8ZAL - chains G and H of the 10 polymer chains in the assembly; structure by electron microscopy, 3.11 A resolution.

[Chain G (and H)]
Molecule: Outer membrane protein TolC
From: Escherichia coli K-12
Notes: chain H of this document is another copy of the same molecule, construct and numbering; everything in this record applies to it too
UniProt: P02930 (TOLC_ECOLI); residues 1-428 here correspond to UniProt positions 23-450 (UniProt number = residue number + 22)
Sequence (428 residues; numbered 1 to 428; the number before each row is that of its first residue):
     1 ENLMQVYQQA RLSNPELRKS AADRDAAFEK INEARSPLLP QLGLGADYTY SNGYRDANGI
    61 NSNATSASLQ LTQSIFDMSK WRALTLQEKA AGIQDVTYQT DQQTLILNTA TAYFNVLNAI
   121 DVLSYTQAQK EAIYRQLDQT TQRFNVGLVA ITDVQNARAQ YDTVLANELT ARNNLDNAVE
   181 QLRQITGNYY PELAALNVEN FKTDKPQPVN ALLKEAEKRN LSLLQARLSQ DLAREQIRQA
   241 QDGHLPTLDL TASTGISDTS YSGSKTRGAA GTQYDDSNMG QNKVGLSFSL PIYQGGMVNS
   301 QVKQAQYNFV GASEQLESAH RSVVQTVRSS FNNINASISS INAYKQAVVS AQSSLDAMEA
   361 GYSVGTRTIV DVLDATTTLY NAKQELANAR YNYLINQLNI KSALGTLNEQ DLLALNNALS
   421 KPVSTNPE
Sequence notes: engineered mutation L169 (Val191 in P02930)

[Interface between chain G and chain H]
Contacting residue pairs (73):
  P15(G) - E314(H)
  P15(G) - S318(H)
  P15(G) - R321(H)
  R18(G) - E314(H)
  A22(G) - V310(H)  hydrophobic
  D25(G) - Y307(H)
  A26(G) - Y307(H)
  E29(G) - K303(H)  salt bridge
  E29(G) - Y307(H)
  K30(G) - Q304(H)
  E33(G) - M297(H)
  E33(G) - S300(H)
  E33(G) - Q301(H)
  E33(G) - Q304(H)
  S36(G) - G295(H)
  S36(G) - G296(H)
  S36(G) - M297(H)  hydrogen bond (side chain-backbone)
  P37(G) - M297(H)
  L39(G) - Y293(H)
  P40(G) - Y293(H)
  Q41(G) - Y293(H)
  Q41(G) - Q294(H)
  Q41(G) - G295(H)
  L42(G) - I292(H)  hydrogen bond (backbone-backbone)
  L42(G) - Y293(H)  hydrogen bond (backbone-backbone)
  L42(G) - Q294(H)  hydrogen bond (backbone-side chain)
  L44(G) - F288(H)  hydrophobic
  L44(G) - S289(H)  hydrogen bond (backbone-side chain)
  L44(G) - L290(H)  hydrogen bond (backbone-backbone)
  G45(G) - F288(H)
  A46(G) - F288(H)  hydrogen bond (backbone-backbone)
  D47(G) - L286(H)
  D47(G) - S287(H)
  Y48(G) - G285(H)
  Y48(G) - L286(H)  hydrogen bond (backbone-backbone)
  T49(G) - V284(H)
  T49(G) - G285(H)
  Y50(G) - K283(H)
  Y50(G) - V284(H)  hydrogen bond (backbone-backbone)
  S51(G) - Q281(H)
  S51(G) - K283(H)
  N52(G) - Q281(H)  hydrogen bond (backbone-side chain)
  N52(G) - N282(H)  hydrogen bond (backbone-backbone)
  G53(G) - G280(H)
  G53(G) - Q281(H)  hydrogen bond (backbone-side chain)
  Y54(G) - T254(H)
  Y54(G) - G255(H)  hydrogen bond (side chain-backbone)
  Y54(G) - I256(H)
  Y54(G) - G280(H)  hydrogen bond (backbone-backbone)
  Y54(G) - Q281(H)
  Y54(G) - N282(H)
  R55(G) - I256(H)
  R55(G) - N278(H)  hydrogen bond
  R55(G) - M279(H)
  R55(G) - G280(H)
  D56(G) - N278(H)  hydrogen bond (backbone-backbone)
  D56(G) - M279(H)
  A57(G) - M279(H)  hydrophobic
  Q155(G) - V349(H)
  Q155(G) - S350(H)
  Q155(G) - S353(H)
  N156(G) - S350(H)
  R158(G) - Q346(H)
  A159(G) - Q346(H)
  D162(G) - Q346(H)  hydrogen bond
  L169(G) - S339(H)
  N173(G) - N332(H)  hydrogen bond
  E180(G) - R328(H)  salt bridge
  Q181(G) - Q325(H)
  Q184(G) - R321(H)  hydrogen bond (side chain-backbone)
  Q184(G) - S322(H)  hydrogen bond (side chain-backbone)
  Q184(G) - Q325(H)
  G187(G) - R321(H)
Also at the interface, not in a pair above, chain G (51 interface residues in all): S13, E16, K19, N32, G43, I151, T152, T163, A166, N177, R183, T186
Also at the interface, not in a pair above, chain H (47 interface residues in all): P291, G311, S329, N333, A343, A347, S354

[In short]
51 residues of chain G face 47 of chain H across their interface, with 20 hydrogen bonds and 2 salt bridges.
Among the polar pairs are E29(G)-K303(H), E180(G)-R328(H) and S36(G)-M297(H).
Chain G and chain H are both Outer membrane protein TolC (Escherichia coli K-12); the structure, EmrAB-TolC
MFS-type tripartite multidrug efflux pump EA, was determined by electron microscopy.
